PDB entry 3GZE | X-ray diffraction, 1.98 A resolution | chains A and B of the 3 polymer chains in the assembly

[Chain A (and B)]
Molecule: Predicted protein
Organism: Chlamydomonas reinhardtii
Notes: fragment: N-terminally truncated construct, residues 30-251; chain B of this document is another copy of the same molecule, construct and numbering; everything in this record applies to it too
UniProtKB: A8J7D3 (A8J7D3_CHLRE); residue numbers follow UniProt; this construct covers 30-251
Chain sequence (225 residues; numbered 29 to 253; the number before each row is that of its first residue):
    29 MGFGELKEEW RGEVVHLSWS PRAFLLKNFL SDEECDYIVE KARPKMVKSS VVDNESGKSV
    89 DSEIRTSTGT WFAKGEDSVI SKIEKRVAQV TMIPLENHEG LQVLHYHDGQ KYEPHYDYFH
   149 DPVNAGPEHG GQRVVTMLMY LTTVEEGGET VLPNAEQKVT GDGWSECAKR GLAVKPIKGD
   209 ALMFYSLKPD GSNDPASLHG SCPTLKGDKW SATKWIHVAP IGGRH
Disordered / not traced: 29-37, 251-253 (chain B: 29-36, 76-95, 135-138, 151-154, 251-253)
Disulfide bonds: C195-C230
Differences from the reference sequence: expression tag (29, 252-253)
Metal / ion sites: Zn2+ site 1: E83, H148; Zn2+ site 2: E91, E141; Zn2+ site 3: H135, D236; Zn2+ site 4: H143, D145, H227 (together with acetic acid)
Reported in the primary citation:
  - mutagenesis - S78T (1.5-fold), S78T/S87L (10-fold), D81A (4-15-fold), S84A (4-15-fold), G85A (4-15-fold), S87L (4-fold), D149A (4-15-fold), D149N (4-15-fold): decreased catalytic activity on poly(l-proline)
  - mutagenesis - Y140F, N152A: decreased catalytic activity
  - mutagenesis - R93A, Y140A, R161A: abolished catalytic activity (citing earlier work)
  - mutagenesis - S78T, S78T/S87L, S87L: unchanged catalytic activity on (Pro-Pro-Gly)10
  - conformationally variable residues (side-chain flip): Y140, E141
  - binding site for Peptide substrate (Ser-Pro)5: S78 to V80, S87, R93, W99, E127, G128, Y140, Y144, Y146, F147, R161, L226, W243
  - mutagenesis - S78T/S87L (3-fold): decreased catalytic activity on (Ser-Pro)5
  - binding site for Peptide substrate (Ser-Pro)5: D149

[How chain A and chain B interact]
Residue-residue contacts - 33 pairs, chain A then chain B:
  R39(A) - R39(B)  hydrogen bond (side chain-backbone)
  R39(A) - G40(B)
  R39(A) - E41(B)
  G40(A) - R39(B)
  E41(A) - R39(B)  salt bridge
  H44(A) - Q117(B)
  W47(A) - A116(B)
  W47(A) - M120(B)
  W47(A) - I121(B)
  W47(A) - P122(B)
  R50(A) - M120(B)  hydrogen bond (side chain-backbone)
  F52(A) - Q117(B)
  F52(A) - M120(B)  hydrophobic
  A116(A) - W47(B)
  Q117(A) - H44(B)
  Q117(A) - W47(B)
  V118(A) - M120(B)
  M120(A) - W47(B)
  M120(A) - R50(B)  hydrogen bond (backbone-side chain)
  M120(A) - F52(B)  hydrophobic
  M120(A) - V118(B)
  M120(A) - M120(B)  hydrophobic
  M120(A) - M211(B)  hydrophobic
  M120(A) - Y213(B)
  I121(A) - W47(B)
  P122(A) - W47(B)
  M211(A) - M120(B)  hydrophobic
  Y213(A) - M120(B)  hydrogen bond
  P217(A) - N125(B)
  P217(A) - V246(B)
  D218(A) - V246(B)
  V246(A) - P217(B)
  V246(A) - D218(B)  hydrogen bond (backbone-backbone)
Interface residues without a listed pair, chain A (19 interface residues in all): N125

[Summary]
The chain A/chain B interface involves 19 residues from each chain; the contacts include 5 hydrogen bonds and
1 salt bridge. Polar pairs include E41(A)-R39(B), R39(A)-R39(B) and R50(A)-M120(B). From the paper: a binding
site for Peptide substrate (Ser-Pro)5 at S78(A), S87(A) and R93(A) among others; S78T, S78T/S87L and D81A of
chain A, among others, reduce catalytic activity on poly(l-proline); 13 substitutions were tested in all.
Chain A and chain B are both Predicted protein (Chlamydomonas reinhardtii); the structure, Algal prolyl
4-hydroxylase complexed with zinc and (Ser-Pro)5 peptide substrate, was determined by X-ray diffraction.
